8Q3X - chains CCC and III of the 11 polymer chains in the assembly; structure by X-ray diffraction, 2.30 A resolution.

# Chain CCC
Molecule: Histone H2A type 1-B/E
Organism: Homo sapiens
UniProt: P04908 (H2A1B_HUMAN); residues 13-119 here correspond to UniProt positions 14-120 (UniProt number = residue number + 1)
Amino-acid sequence (107 residues; each row starts with the number of its first residue):
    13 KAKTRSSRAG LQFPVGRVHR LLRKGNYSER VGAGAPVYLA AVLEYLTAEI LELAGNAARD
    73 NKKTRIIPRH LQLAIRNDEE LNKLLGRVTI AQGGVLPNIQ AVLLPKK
Swiss-Prot annotation at these positions:
  - modified residue: Lys13 (N6-(beta-hydroxybutyryl)lysine), Lys36 (N6-(2-hydroxyisobutyryl)lysine), Lys74 (N6-(2-hydroxyisobutyryl)lysine), Lys75 (N6-(2-hydroxyisobutyryl)lysine), Lys95 (N6-(2-hydroxyisobutyryl)lysine), Gln104 (N5-methylglutamine), Lys118 (N6-(2-hydroxyisobutyryl)lysine), Lys119 (N6-crotonyllysine)
  - cross-link (Glycyl lysine isopeptide (Lys-Gly)): Lys13 (interchain with G-Cter in ubiquitin), Lys15 (interchain with G-Cter in ubiquitin), Lys119 (interchain with G-Cter in ubiquitin)

# Chain III
Molecule: 145-nt DNA strand
Organism: Homo sapiens
Sequence (145 nucleotides; numbered -72 to 72; the number before each row is that of its first residue; numbers below 1 keep their minus sign (DA-72 is residue -72)):
   -72 ATCAATATCC ACCTGCAGAT ACTACCAAAA GTGTATTTGG AAACTGCTCC ATCAAAAGGC
   -12 ATGTTCAGCT GAATCAGCTG AACATGCCTT TTGATGGAGC AGTTTCCAAA TACACTTTTG
    48 GTAGTATCTG CAGGTGGATA TTGAT

# Interface between chain CCC and chain III
Residue-residue contacts (13; chain CCC residue first):
  Lys13(CCC) with DT-41(III), phosphate contact
  Ala14(CCC) with DT-41(III), phosphate contact
  Lys15(CCC) with DG-42(III), phosphate contact; DT-41(III), hydrogen bond to the phosphate
  Thr16(CCC) with DG-42(III), phosphate contact
  Arg17(CCC) with DG-42(III), salt bridge to the phosphate
  Arg20(CCC) with DT-41(III), salt bridge to the phosphate
  Gly28(CCC) with DA-43(III), sugar contact; DG-42(III), phosphate contact
  Arg29(CCC) with DA-43(III), phosphate contact
  Arg32(CCC) with DA-43(III), salt bridge to the phosphate
  Arg42(CCC) with DG-34(III), sugar contact
  Arg77(CCC) with DA-54(III), sugar contact
Also at the interface, not in a pair above, chain III (7 interface residues in all): DA-44, DT-35

# In short
11 residues of chain CCC and 7 residues of chain III are in contact, with 1 hydrogen bond and 3 salt bridges.
Polar pairs include Lys15(CCC)-DT-41(III), Arg17(CCC)-DG-42(III) and Arg20(CCC)-DT-41(III).
Here chain CCC is Histone H2A type 1-B/E and chain III is a 145-nt DNA strand, both from Homo sapiens. Entry
8Q3X (Structure of Nucleosome Core with a Bound Metallopeptide Conjugate (Kaposi Sarcoma Associated
Herpesvirus LANA Peptide-Au[I] Compound)) was determined by X-ray diffraction (same publication as 8Q36, 8Q3E
and 8Q3M).
